PDB entry 4BX6 | X-ray diffraction, 1.59 A resolution | chains A and C of the 4 polymer chains in the assembly

[Chain A]
Protein: Streptavidin
Source organism: Streptomyces avidinii
Reference sequence: P22629 (SAV_STRAV); residues 13-139 here correspond to UniProt positions 37-163 (UniProt number = residue number + 24)
Chain sequence (127 residues; numbered 13 to 139; the number before each row is that of its first residue):
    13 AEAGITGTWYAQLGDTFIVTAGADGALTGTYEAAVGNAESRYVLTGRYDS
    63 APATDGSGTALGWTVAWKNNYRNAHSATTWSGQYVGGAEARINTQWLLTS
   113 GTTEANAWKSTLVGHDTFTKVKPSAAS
Not modelled in the structure: 13-15, 135-139
Differences from the reference sequence: engineered mutation Ala23 (Asn47 in P22629), Asp27 (Ser51 in P22629), Ala45 (Ser69 in P22629)
Curated features (UniProtKB/Swiss-Prot):
  - motif: Arg59 to Asp61 (Cell attachment site)
  - binding site (biotin): Tyr43, Tyr54, Trp92, Trp108, Trp120

[Chain C]
Protein: Streptavidin
Source organism: Streptomyces avidinii
Reference sequence: P22629 (SAV_STRAV); residues 13-139 here correspond to UniProt positions 37-163 (UniProt number = residue number + 24)
Chain sequence (133 residues; numbered 13 to 145; the number before each row is that of its first residue):
    13 AEAGITGTWYNQLGSTFIVTAGADGALTGTYESAVGNAESRYVLTGRYDS
    63 APATDGSGTALGWTVAWKNNYRNAHSATTWSGQYVGGAEARINTQWLLTS
   113 GTTEANAWKSTLVGHDTFTKVKPSAASEEEEEE
Not modelled in the structure: 13, 135-145
Differences from the reference sequence: expression tag (140-145)
Curated features (UniProtKB/Swiss-Prot):
  - motif: Arg59 to Asp61 (Cell attachment site)
  - binding site (biotin): Tyr43, Tyr54, Trp92, Trp108, Trp120

[How chain A and chain C interact]
Pairs across the interface (14):
  Trp108(A) with Trp120(C)
  Leu109(A) with Val125(C), hydrophobic
  Leu110(A) with Trp120(C), hydrophobic
  Trp120(A) with Trp108(C); Leu110(C), hydrophobic
  Lys121(A) with Leu124(C)
  Thr123(A) with Leu124(C); Val125(C), hydrogen bond (backbone-backbone)
  Leu124(A) with Lys121(C); Thr123(C); Leu124(C), hydrophobic
  Val125(A) with Leu109(C), hydrophobic; Thr123(C), hydrogen bond (backbone-backbone); Val125(C), hydrophobic
Also at the interface, not in a pair above, chain C (9 interface residues in all): Leu25

[In short]
Chain A and chain C form an interface of 8 and 9 residues respectively; the contacts include 2 hydrogen bonds.
Main-chain hydrogen bonds include Thr123(A)-Val125(C) and Val125(A)-Thr123(C). Curated annotation (UniProt)
lists 5 biotin-binding residues on chain A; 5 biotin-binding residues on chain C.
Chain A is Streptavidin and chain C is Streptavidin, both from Streptomyces avidinii; the structure,
trans-divalent streptavidin, was determined by X-ray diffraction (same publication as 4BX5 and 4BX7).
